7RBK - chains A and P of the 4 polymer chains in the assembly; structure by X-ray diffraction, 2.20 A resolution.

Chain A:
Molecule: DNA polymerase beta
Source organism: Homo sapiens
Notes: EC 2.7.7.7, 4.2.99.-
UniProt: P06746 (DPOLB_HUMAN); numbering as in UniProt (aligned over 1-335)
Sequence (341 residues; numbered 1 to 341; the number before each row is that of its first residue):
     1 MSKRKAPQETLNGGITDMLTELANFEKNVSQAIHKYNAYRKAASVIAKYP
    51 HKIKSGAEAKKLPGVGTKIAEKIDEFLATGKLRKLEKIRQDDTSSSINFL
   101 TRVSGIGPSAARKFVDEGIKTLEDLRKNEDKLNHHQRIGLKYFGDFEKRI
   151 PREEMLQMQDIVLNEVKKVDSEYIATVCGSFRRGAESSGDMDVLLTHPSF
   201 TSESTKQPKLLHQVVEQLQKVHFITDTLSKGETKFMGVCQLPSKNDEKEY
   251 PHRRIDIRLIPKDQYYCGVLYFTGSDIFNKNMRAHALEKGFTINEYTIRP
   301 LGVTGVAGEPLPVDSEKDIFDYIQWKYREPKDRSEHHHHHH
Unresolved in the structure: 1-9, 336-341
Sequence notes: expression tag (336-341)
Covalently attached groups: 2-deoxy-3,5-di-O-phosphono-D-erythro-pentitol (QPJ) linked to Lys72
Metal / ion sites: Mg2+ site 1: Lys60, Leu62, Val65 (shared with 1 residue of chain D); Mg2+ site 2 near Thr101 (its only coordinating residue here); Mg2+ site 3: Asp190, Asp192 (together with 2'-deoxycytidine-5'-triphosphate, pyrophosphate) (shared with DC11(P) of chain P); Mg2+ site 4: Asp190, Asp192, Asp256 (together with 2'-deoxycytidine-5'-triphosphate) (shared with DC10(P), DC11(P) of chain P)
Residues lining bound ligands:
  - 2'-deoxycytidine-5'-triphosphate (DCP): Ile174, Ala175, Thr176, Leu194, Thr196, Lys262, Tyr265, Tyr266
  - 2'-deoxycytidine-5'-triphosphate / pyrophosphate: Arg149, Gly179, Ser180, Arg183, Ser188, Gly189, Asp190, Asp192, Tyr271, Phe272, Thr273, Gly274, Ser275, Asp276, Asn279
  - QPJ (2-deoxy-3,5-di-O-phosphono-D-erythro-pentitol): Glu26, Lys35, Tyr39, Lys68, Lys84
Reported in the primary citation:
  - catalytic residues: Glu71 (proposed by the authors, not directly observed)

Chain P:
Molecule: 11-nt DNA strand
Sequence (11 nucleotides; each row starts with the number of its first residue):
     1 GCTGATGCGCC
Metal / ion sites: Mg2+ site 1: DC10, DC11 (together with 2'-deoxycytidine-5'-triphosphate) (shared with Asp190(A), Asp192(A), Asp256(A) of chain A); Mg2+ site 2: DC11 (together with 2'-deoxycytidine-5'-triphosphate, pyrophosphate) (shared with Asp190(A), Asp192(A) of chain A)

Interface between chain A and chain P:
Contacting residue pairs (29):
  Val103(A) - DG9(P)  phosphate contact
  Ser104(A) - DG9(P)  phosphate contact
  Gly105(A) - DC8(P)  phosphate contact
  Gly105(A) - DG9(P)  hydrogen bond to the phosphate
  Ile106(A) - DG9(P)  phosphate contact
  Gly107(A) - DC8(P)  hydrogen bond to the phosphate
  Pro108(A) - DC8(P)  phosphate contact
  Ser109(A) - DG7(P)  phosphate contact
  Ser109(A) - DC8(P)  hydrogen bond to the phosphate
  Ala110(A) - DC8(P)  hydrogen bond to the phosphate
  His135(A) - DG9(P)  sugar contact
  Gly179(A) - DC11(P)  phosphate contact
  Arg183(A) - DC11(P)  hydrogen bond to the phosphate
  Asp190(A) - DC11(P)  phosphate contact
  Asp192(A) - DC10(P)  phosphate contact
  Asp192(A) - DC11(P)  phosphate contact
  Met236(A) - DG9(P)  sugar contact
  Arg254(A) - DG9(P)  phosphate contact
  Arg254(A) - DC10(P)  salt bridge to the phosphate
  Asp256(A) - DC10(P)  phosphate contact
  Asp256(A) - DC11(P)  phosphate contact
  Tyr271(A) - DC10(P)  hydrogen bond to the base
  Tyr271(A) - DC11(P)  sugar contact
  Phe272(A) - DC11(P)  phosphate contact
  Thr273(A) - DC11(P)  phosphate contact
  Gly274(A) - DC11(P)  hydrogen bond to the phosphate
  Ser275(A) - DC11(P)  sugar contact
  Asp276(A) - DC11(P)  base contact
  Asn279(A) - DC11(P)  hydrogen bond to the base
Also at the interface, not in a pair above, chain A (24 interface residues in all): Lys280

In short:
24 residues of chain A and 5 residues of chain P are in contact; the contacts include 8 hydrogen bonds and 1
salt bridge. Polar pairs include Tyr271(A)-DC10(P), Asn279(A)-DC11(P) and Gly105(A)-DG9(P). Ligands of chain
A: 2'-deoxycytidine-5'-triphosphate and 2'-deoxycytidine-5'-triphosphate / pyrophosphate. Covalently linked
compound QPJ: at Lys72(A). From the paper: the catalytic residue Glu71(A).
Here chain A is DNA polymerase beta (Homo sapiens) and chain P is an 11-nt DNA strand. Entry 7RBK (Human DNA
polymerase beta crosslinked complex, 40 s Ca to Mg exchange) was determined by X-ray diffraction together with
7RBE, 7RBF, 7RBG, 7RBH, 7RBI, 7RBJ and 4 further entries from the same study.
